6HWB - chains J and X of the 28 polymer chains in the assembly; structure by X-ray diffraction, 2.60 A resolution.

[Chain J (and X)]
Protein: Proteasome subunit beta type-4
From: Saccharomyces cerevisiae S288C
Notes: EC 3.4.25.1; chain X of this document is another copy of the same molecule, construct and numbering; everything in this record applies to it too
UniProtKB: P22141 (PSB4_YEAST); residues 1-198 here = UniProt positions 1-198
Amino-acid sequence (198 residues; each row starts with the number of its first residue):
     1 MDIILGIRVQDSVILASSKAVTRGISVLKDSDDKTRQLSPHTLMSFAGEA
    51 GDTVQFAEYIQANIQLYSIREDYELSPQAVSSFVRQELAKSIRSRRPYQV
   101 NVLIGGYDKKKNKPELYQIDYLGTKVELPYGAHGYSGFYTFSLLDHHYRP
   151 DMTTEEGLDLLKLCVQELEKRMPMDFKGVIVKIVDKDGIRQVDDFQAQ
Disordered / not traced: 196-198
Curated features (UniProtKB/Swiss-Prot):
  - modified residue: Met1 (N-acetylmethionine), Ser76 (Phosphoserine)

[Chain J / chain X interface]
Contacting residue pairs (41; chain J residue first):
  Thr22(J) with Pro173(X)
  Gly24(J) with Pro173(X)
  Ile25(J) with Tyr135(X), hydrophobic; Phe138(X), hydrophobic; Tyr139(X), hydrogen bond (backbone-side chain); Arg171(X); Pro173(X)
  Ser26(J) with Tyr139(X), hydrogen bond; Arg171(X)
  Val27(J) with Lys170(X); Arg171(X), hydrogen bond (backbone-side chain); Met172(X)
  Leu28(J) with Arg171(X)
  Tyr135(J) with Ile25(X), hydrophobic
  Phe138(J) with Ile25(X), hydrophobic
  Tyr139(J) with Ile25(X), hydrogen bond (side chain-backbone); Ser26(X), hydrogen bond
  Glu169(J) with Asp175(X); Lys177(X), hydrogen bond (backbone-side chain)
  Lys170(J) with Val27(X); Asp30(X), salt bridge; Lys177(X), hydrogen bond (backbone-side chain)
  Arg171(J) with Ile25(X); Ser26(X); Val27(X), hydrogen bond (side chain-backbone); Leu28(X)
  Met172(J) with Val27(X)
  Pro173(J) with Thr22(X); Gly24(X); Ile25(X); Met174(X); Asp175(X), hydrogen bond (backbone-backbone)
  Met174(J) with Pro173(X); Met174(X), hydrophobic; Asp175(X)
  Asp175(J) with Glu169(X); Pro173(X), hydrogen bond (backbone-backbone); Met174(X); Asp175(X)
  Lys177(J) with Glu169(X), hydrogen bond (side chain-backbone); Lys170(X), hydrogen bond (side chain-backbone)
Also at the interface, not in a pair above, chain J (18 interface residues in all): Asp30

[Overview]
Chain J and chain X each contribute 18 residues to their interface; the contacts include 12 hydrogen bonds and
1 salt bridge. Polar pairs include Lys170(J)-Asp30(X), Ile25(J)-Tyr139(X) and Ser26(J)-Tyr139(X).
Chain J and chain X are both Proteasome subunit beta type-4 (Saccharomyces cerevisiae S288C); the structure,
Yeast 20S proteasome in complex with 44b, was determined by X-ray diffraction together with 6HTB, 6HTC, 6HTD,
6HTP, 6HTR, 6HUB and 30 further entries from the same study.
